Entry 9FP5 (electron microscopy, 2.50 A resolution); this record covers chains A and D of the 4 polymer chains in the assembly.

[Chain A]
Molecule: Capsid protein VP1
Organism: Coxsackievirus A9
Reference sequence: P21404 (POLG_CXA9); residues 1-299 here correspond to UniProt positions 569-867 (UniProt number = residue number + 568)
Sequence (299 residues; numbered 1 to 299; the number before each row is that of its first residue):
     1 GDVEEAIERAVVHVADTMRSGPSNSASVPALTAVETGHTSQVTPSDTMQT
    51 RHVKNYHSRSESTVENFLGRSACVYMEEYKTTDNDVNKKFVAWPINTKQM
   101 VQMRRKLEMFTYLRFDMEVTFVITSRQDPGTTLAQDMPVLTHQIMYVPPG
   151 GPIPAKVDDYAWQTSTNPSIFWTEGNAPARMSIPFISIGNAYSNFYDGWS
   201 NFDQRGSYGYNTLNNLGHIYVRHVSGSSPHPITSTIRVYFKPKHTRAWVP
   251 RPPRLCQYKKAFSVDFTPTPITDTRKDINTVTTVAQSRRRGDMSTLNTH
Not modelled in the structure: 1, 8-10, 284-299
Sequence notes: variant Val-11 (Arg579 in P21404), Val-12 (Cys580 in P21404), His-13 (Thr581 in P21404), Ser-20 (Thr588 in P21404), Asn-84 (Lys652 in P21404), Asp-85 (His653 in P21404), His-142 (Arg710 in P21404)
Curated features (UniProtKB/Swiss-Prot):
  - motif: Arg-290 to Asp-292 (Cell attachment site)
  - site: His-299 (Cleavage)

[Chain D]
Molecule: Capsid protein VP4
Organism: Coxsackievirus A9
Reference sequence: P21404 (POLG_CXA9); residues 2-69 here = UniProt positions 2-69
Sequence (68 residues; row label = number of the first residue in the row):
     2 GAQVSTQKTGAHETSLSAAGNSIIHYTNINYYKDAASNSANRQDFTQDPS
    52 KFTEPVKDVMIKSLPALN
Not modelled in the structure: 15-23
Curated features (UniProtKB/Swiss-Prot):
  - site: Asn-69 (Cleavage)
  - lipidation: Gly-2 (N-myristoyl glycine)

[Interface between chain A and chain D]
Pairs across the interface (44):
  Asp-2(A) with Gly-2(D), hydrogen bond (backbone-backbone)
  Val-3(A) with Gly-2(D), hydrogen bond (backbone-backbone); Ala-3(D), hydrogen bond (backbone-backbone)
  Glu-4(A) with Ala-3(D)
  Glu-5(A) with Gly-2(D); Ala-3(D), hydrogen bond (backbone-backbone); Gln-4(D), hydrogen bond; Val-5(D), hydrogen bond (backbone-backbone)
  Ala-6(A) with Val-5(D)
  Ile-7(A) with Gln-4(D); Val-5(D), hydrogen bond (backbone-backbone); Ser-6(D)
  Val-12(A) with Phe-46(D)
  Ser-27(A) with Ser-64(D)
  Val-28(A) with Ser-64(D), hydrogen bond (backbone-backbone)
  Pro-29(A) with Lys-63(D)
  Thr-36(A) with Val-57(D)
  Gly-37(A) with Pro-56(D)
  His-38(A) with Thr-54(D); Glu-55(D), salt bridge; Met-61(D)
  Thr-39(A) with Thr-54(D), hydrogen bond (backbone-backbone)
  Gln-41(A) with Thr-54(D); Glu-55(D), hydrogen bond; Lys-63(D)
  Asp-46(A) with Lys-63(D), salt bridge
  Arg-59(A) with Gln-48(D)
  Ser-60(A) with Phe-46(D)
  Thr-63(A) with Asp-45(D)
  Glu-65(A) with Ala-41(D); Asn-42(D); Arg-43(D)
  Asn-66(A) with Arg-43(D), hydrogen bond
  Gly-69(A) with Arg-43(D), hydrogen bond (backbone-side chain)
  Asp-116(A) with Ala-37(D)
  Ser-182(A) with Ala-37(D)
  Lys-241(A) with Arg-43(D)
  Lys-243(A) with Ala-37(D), hydrogen bond (side chain-backbone); Ser-38(D); Asn-39(D), hydrogen bond (side chain-backbone)
  His-244(A) with Ala-36(D); Ser-40(D), hydrogen bond (side chain-backbone); Asn-42(D)
  Pro-250(A) with Phe-53(D)
Other interface residues (no listed pair), chain A (34 interface residues in all): Thr-32, Ala-33, Val-42, Thr-43, Ser-58, Pro-184
Other interface residues (no listed pair), chain D (26 interface residues in all): Lys-9, Ala-67

[Summary]
Chain A and chain D form an interface of 34 and 26 residues respectively; the contacts include 15 hydrogen
bonds and 2 salt bridges. Among the polar pairs are His-38(A)/Glu-55(D), Asp-46(A)/Lys-63(D) and
Glu-5(A)/Gln-4(D).
Here chain A is Capsid protein VP1 and chain D is Capsid protein VP4, both from Coxsackievirus A9. Entry 9FP5
(Coxsackievirus A9 bound with CL213) was determined by electron microscopy, deposited together with 8S7J,
9EXI, 9FA9, 9FCZ, 9FGN, 9FO2 and 9FO5.
